PDB entry 5MX6 | X-ray diffraction, 2.41 A resolution | chains B and D of the 6 polymer chains in the assembly

# Chain B (and D)
Molecule: Purine nucleoside phosphorylase DeoD-type
Organism: Helicobacter pylori
Notes: EC 2.4.2.1; chain D of this document is another copy of the same molecule, construct and numbering; everything in this record applies to it too
Reference sequence: K2JXG0 (K2JXG0_HELPX); numbering as in UniProt (aligned over 1-233)
Amino-acid sequence (233 residues; each row starts with the number of its first residue):
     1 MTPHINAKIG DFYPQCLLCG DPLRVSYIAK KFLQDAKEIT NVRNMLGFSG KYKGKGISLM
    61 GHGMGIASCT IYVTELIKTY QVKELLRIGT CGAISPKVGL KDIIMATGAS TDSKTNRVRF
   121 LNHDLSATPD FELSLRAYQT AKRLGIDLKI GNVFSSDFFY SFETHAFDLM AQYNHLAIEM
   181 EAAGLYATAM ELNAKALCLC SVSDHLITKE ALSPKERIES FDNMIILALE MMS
Construct notes: conflict Thr-107 (Ile in K2JXG0)
Small-molecule neighbours: hypoxanthine (HPA): Thr-90, Cys-91, Gly-92, Phe-158, Phe-159, Ile-178, Glu-179, Met-180, Asp-204, Leu-206

# Interface between chain B and chain D
Contacting residue pairs (88):
  Lys-97(B) with Asn-193(D), hydrogen bond
  Met-105(B) with Phe-131(D), hydrophobic
  Thr-107(B) with Thr-128(D); Phe-131(D)
  Gly-108(B) with Ser-126(D); Thr-128(D)
  Ala-109(B) with Ser-126(D)
  Ser-110(B) with Phe-120(D); Asp-124(D); Leu-125(D); Ser-126(D), hydrogen bond (side chain-backbone)
  Thr-111(B) with His-123(D); Asp-124(D), hydrogen bond (backbone-backbone)
  Asp-112(B) with His-123(D)
  Asn-116(B) with Asp-124(D)
  Arg-117(B) with Arg-117(D); Asn-122(D), hydrogen bond (side chain-backbone); His-123(D); Asp-124(D), salt bridge
  Arg-119(B) with Leu-169(D); Tyr-173(D), hydrogen bond
  Phe-120(B) with Ser-110(D); Phe-154(D), hydrophobic; Met-170(D), hydrophobic; His-175(D)
  Leu-121(B) with Ala-166(D), hydrophobic; Leu-169(D), hydrophobic
  Asn-122(B) with Arg-117(D), hydrogen bond (backbone-side chain)
  His-123(B) with Thr-111(D); Asp-112(D); Arg-117(D), hydrogen bond (backbone-side chain); Glu-163(D), salt bridge
  Asp-124(B) with Ser-110(D), hydrogen bond (backbone-side chain); Thr-111(D), hydrogen bond (backbone-backbone); Asn-116(D); Arg-117(D), salt bridge
  Leu-125(B) with Ser-110(D); His-175(D)
  Ser-126(B) with Gly-108(D); Ala-109(D); Ser-110(D), hydrogen bond (backbone-side chain); Ser-126(D), hydrogen bond; Ala-127(D), hydrogen bond (side chain-backbone); Asn-152(D), hydrogen bond (backbone-side chain)
  Ala-127(B) with Ser-126(D), hydrogen bond (backbone-side chain)
  Thr-128(B) with Thr-107(D); Gly-108(D); Thr-128(D); Asn-152(D), hydrogen bond
  Phe-131(B) with Met-105(D), hydrophobic; Thr-107(D); Phe-131(D), hydrophobic; Ser-134(D); Tyr-138(D), hydrophobic; Ile-150(D), hydrophobic
  Glu-132(B) with Tyr-138(D)
  Ser-134(B) with Phe-131(D)
  Leu-135(B) with Leu-135(D), hydrophobic; Tyr-138(D), hydrophobic
  Tyr-138(B) with Phe-131(D), hydrophobic; Leu-135(D), hydrophobic
  Ile-150(B) with Phe-131(D), hydrophobic
  Asn-152(B) with Ser-126(D), hydrogen bond (side chain-backbone); Thr-128(D), hydrogen bond; Met-190(D)
  Phe-154(B) with Phe-120(D), hydrophobic; His-123(D)
  Glu-163(B) with His-123(D), salt bridge
  Ala-166(B) with Leu-121(D), hydrophobic
  Leu-169(B) with Arg-119(D); Leu-121(D), hydrophobic
  Met-170(B) with Phe-120(D), hydrophobic; Leu-121(D), hydrophobic
  Gln-172(B) with Met-190(D); Glu-191(D), hydrogen bond (side chain-backbone)
  Tyr-173(B) with Arg-119(D), hydrogen bond; Ala-187(D); Met-190(D); Glu-191(D)
  His-175(B) with Phe-120(D); Leu-125(D)
  Ala-187(B) with Tyr-173(D)
  Met-190(B) with Asn-152(D); Gln-172(D); Tyr-173(D)
  Glu-191(B) with Gln-172(D), hydrogen bond (backbone-side chain); Tyr-173(D)
  Asn-193(B) with Lys-97(D), hydrogen bond
Also at the interface, not in a pair above, chain B (41 interface residues in all): Ser-113, Asn-174
Also at the interface, not in a pair above, chain D (39 interface residues in all): Ser-113

# Overview
The interface between chain B and chain D involves 41 residues on one side and 39 on the other, with 21
hydrogen bonds and 4 salt bridges. Among the polar pairs are Arg-117(B)/Asp-124(D), His-123(B)/Glu-163(D) and
Lys-97(B)/Asn-193(D). Ligands of chain B: hypoxanthine.
Both chains are Purine nucleoside phosphorylase DeoD-type (Helicobacter pylori). Entry 5MX6 (Crystal structure
of H. pylori purine nucleoside phosphorylase from clinical isolate HpPNP-2) was determined by X-ray
diffraction together with 5MX4 and 5MX8 from the same study.
